3DS3 - chains A and B of the 4 polymer chains in the assembly; structure by X-ray diffraction, 2.70 A resolution.

Chain A (and B):
Name: HIV-1 capsid protein
From: Human immunodeficiency virus 1
Notes: fragment: C-terminal domain; chain B of this document is another copy of the same molecule, construct and numbering; everything in this record applies to it too
UniProt: Q72497 (Q72497_9HIV1); residues 146-231 here correspond to UniProt positions 278-363 (UniProt number = residue number + 132)
Sequence (86 residues; each row starts with the number of its first residue):
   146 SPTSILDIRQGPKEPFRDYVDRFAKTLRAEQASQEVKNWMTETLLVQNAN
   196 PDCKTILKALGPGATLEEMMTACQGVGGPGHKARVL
Not modelled in the structure: 146-147, 221-231
Differences from the reference sequence: engineered mutation Ala169 (Tyr301 in Q72497)

Interface between chain A and chain B:
Contacting residue pairs - 19 pairs, chain A then chain B:
  Ser149(A) - Glu180(B)
  Leu151(A) - Glu180(B)
  Leu151(A) - Val181(B)
  Leu151(A) - Trp184(B)  hydrophobic
  Asp152(A) - Glu180(B)
  Glu175(A) - Ser178(B)
  Glu175(A) - Val181(B)
  Gln176(A) - Gln176(B)
  Gln176(A) - Ala177(B)
  Ala177(A) - Gln176(B)
  Glu180(A) - Ser149(B)
  Glu180(A) - Leu151(B)
  Val181(A) - Glu175(B)
  Val181(A) - Met185(B)  hydrophobic
  Trp184(A) - Leu151(B)  hydrophobic
  Trp184(A) - Trp184(B)  hydrophobic
  Trp184(A) - Leu189(B)  hydrophobic
  Met185(A) - Val181(B)  hydrophobic
  Leu189(A) - Trp184(B)  hydrophobic
Other interface residues (no listed pair), chain A (12 interface residues in all): Ser178
Other interface residues (no listed pair), chain B (12 interface residues in all): Thr188

In short:
The chain A/chain B interface involves 12 residues from each chain.
Both chains are HIV-1 capsid protein (Human immunodeficiency virus 1). Entry 3DS3 (HIV-1 capsid C-terminal
domain mutant (Y169A) in complex with an inhibitor of particle assembly (CAI)) was determined by X-ray
diffraction together with 3DS0, 3DS1 and 3DS4 from the same study.
